PDB entry 3LQH | X-ray diffraction, 1.72 A resolution | chain A

[Chain A]
Molecule: Histone-lysine N-methyltransferase MLL
Source organism: Homo sapiens
Notes: EC 2.1.1.43; fragment: Third PHD finger and Bromodomain of MLL1
UniProtKB: Q03164 (MLL1_HUMAN); residue numbers follow UniProt; this construct covers 1566-1665, 1703-1784
Chain sequence (183 residues; row label = number of the first residue in the row; note: 37 numbers in that range are skipped by the numbering (no residue carries them; nothing is unmodelled there)):
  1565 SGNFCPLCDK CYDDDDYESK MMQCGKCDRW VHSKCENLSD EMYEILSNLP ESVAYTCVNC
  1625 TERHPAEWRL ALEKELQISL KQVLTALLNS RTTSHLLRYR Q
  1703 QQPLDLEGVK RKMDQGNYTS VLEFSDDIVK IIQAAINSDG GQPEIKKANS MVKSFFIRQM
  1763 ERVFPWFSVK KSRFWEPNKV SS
Disordered / not traced: 1565, 1665, 1703, 1779-1784
Differences from the reference sequence: expression tag (1565)
Metal / ion sites: Zn2+ site 1: Cys1569, Cys1572, His1596, Cys1599; Zn2+ site 2: Cys1588, Cys1591, Cys1621, Cys1624
UniProt features mapped onto this chain:
  - zinc finger: Gly1566 to Arg1627 (PHD-type 3)
  - region: Lys1584 to Glu1600 (Interaction with histone H3K4me3)
  - mutagenesis: Tyr1581 (Y1581A: Decreases affinity for histone H3K4me3), Gln1587 (Q1587A: Decreases affinity for histone H3K4me3), Trp1594 (W1594A: Abolishes interaction with histone H3K4me3; W1594E: Decreases affinity for histone H3K4me3), Val1617 (V1617A: Decreases binding affinity for PPIE), Tyr1619 (Y1619A: May perturb protein folding and thereby decrease binding affinity for PPIE)
Reported in the primary citation:
  - mutagenesis - P1629A: increased binding to CyP33 RRM domain
  - conformationally variable residues: Pro1629
  - mutagenesis - M1606D: abolished binding to CyP33 RRM
  - mutagenesis - W1594E: decreased localization to H3K4me3 mark

[Summary]
Cys1569, Cys1572, His1596 and Cys1599 form the Zn2+ site 1. Cys1588, Cys1591, Cys1621 and Cys1624 coordinate
Zn2+ site 2. UniProt lists 5 mutagenesis sites. From the paper: P1629A increases binding to CyP33 RRM domain;
conformational variability at Pro1629; 3 substitutions were tested in all.
Chain A is Histone-lysine N-methyltransferase MLL (Homo sapiens); the structure, Crystal structure of MLL1
PHD3-Bromo in the free form, was determined by X-ray diffraction, deposited together with 3LPY, 3LQI and 3LQJ.
